Entry 5L3G (X-ray diffraction, 3.10 A resolution); this record covers chains A and C of the 3 polymer chains in the assembly.

# Chain A
Molecule: Lysine-specific histone demethylase 1A
Organism: Homo sapiens
Notes: EC 1.-.-.-
Reference sequence: O60341 (KDM1A_HUMAN); residues 123-852 here = UniProt positions 123-852
Chain sequence (730 residues; each row starts with the number of its first residue):
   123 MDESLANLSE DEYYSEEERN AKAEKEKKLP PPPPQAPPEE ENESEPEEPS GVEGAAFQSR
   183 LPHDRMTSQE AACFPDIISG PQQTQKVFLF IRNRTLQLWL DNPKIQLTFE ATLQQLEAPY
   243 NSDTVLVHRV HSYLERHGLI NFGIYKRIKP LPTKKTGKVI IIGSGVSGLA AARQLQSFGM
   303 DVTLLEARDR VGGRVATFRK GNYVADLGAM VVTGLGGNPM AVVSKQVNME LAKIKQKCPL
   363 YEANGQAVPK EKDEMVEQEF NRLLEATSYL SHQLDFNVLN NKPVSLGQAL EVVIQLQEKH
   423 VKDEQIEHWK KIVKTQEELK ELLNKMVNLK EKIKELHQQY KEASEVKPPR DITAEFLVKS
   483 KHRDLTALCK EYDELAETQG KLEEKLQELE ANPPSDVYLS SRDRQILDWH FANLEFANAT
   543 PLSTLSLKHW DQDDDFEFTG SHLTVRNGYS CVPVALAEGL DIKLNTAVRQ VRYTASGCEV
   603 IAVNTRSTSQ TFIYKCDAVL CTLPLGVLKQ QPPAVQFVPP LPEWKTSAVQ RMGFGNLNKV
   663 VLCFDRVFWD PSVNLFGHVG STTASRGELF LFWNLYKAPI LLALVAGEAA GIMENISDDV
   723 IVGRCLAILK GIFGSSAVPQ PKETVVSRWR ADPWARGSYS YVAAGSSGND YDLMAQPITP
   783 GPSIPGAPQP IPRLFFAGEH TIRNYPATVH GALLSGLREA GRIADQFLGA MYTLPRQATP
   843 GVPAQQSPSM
Disordered / not traced: 123-170, 837-852
Ion coordination: Na+: S289, T624
Residues lining bound ligands: FAD (flavin-adenine dinucleotide): I284, G285, S286, G287, V288, S289, G290, L307, E308, A309, R310, G314, G315, R316, V317, L329, G330, A331, M332, V333, T335, T588, A589, V590, T624, L625, P626, V629, V637, L659, K661, W751, W756, S760, Y761, G800, E801, A809, T810, V811, H812, A814

# Chain C
Molecule: polymyxin E
Organism: Paenibacillus polymyxa
Chain sequence (11 residues; each row starts with the number of its first residue):
     1 XXTXXALLAA T
Modified / non-standard residues: 6F5 (6-methylheptanoic acid) at position 1, 4FO ((2R)-2,4-diaminobutanoic acid) at position 2, 4FO ((2R)-2,4-diaminobutanoic acid) at position 4, 4FO ((2R)-2,4-diaminobutanoic acid) at position 5; T3, T11 (D-threonine; DTH); A6, A9, A10 (2,4-diaminobutyric acid; DAB)
Covalently attached groups: covalent link 4FO_5-T11

# Interface between chain A and chain C
Residue-residue contacts (22; chain A residue first):
  V333(A) - L8(C)  hydrophobic
  T335(A) - L8(C)
  I356(A) - L7(C)  hydrophobic
  Q358(A) - 6F5_1(C)
  Q358(A) - 4FO_2(C)
  Q358(A) - T3(C)
  Q358(A) - L7(C)
  E379(A) - 4FO_4(C)  hydrogen bond (side chain-backbone)
  L536(A) - A10(C)
  L536(A) - T11(C)
  A539(A) - A9(C)
  N540(A) - A10(C)
  W552(A) - A10(C)
  W552(A) - T11(C)
  D553(A) - T11(C)
  D555(A) - A10(C)
  D556(A) - A9(C)
  D556(A) - T11(C)
  E559(A) - A6(C)
  E559(A) - A9(C)
  H564(A) - L7(C)
  H564(A) - L8(C)
Also at the interface, not in a pair above, chain A (17 interface residues in all): N383, F538, W695
Interface features reported in the paper:
  - interface residues, chain A: E379(A)

# In short
17 residues of chain A face 10 of chain C across their interface, with 1 hydrogen bond. The hydrogen-bonded
pair is E379(A)-4FO_4(C). Bound to chain A: flavin-adenine dinucleotide. The Na+ site is built by S289(A) and
T624(A). The paper reports the interface residue E379(A).
Chain A is Lysine-specific histone demethylase 1A (Homo sapiens) and chain C is polymyxin E (Paenibacillus
polymyxa); the structure, LSD1-CoREST1 in complex with polymyxin E (colistin), was determined by X-ray
diffraction (same publication as 5L3E, 5L3F and 5LBQ).
